Entry 5W66 (electron microscopy, 3.90 A resolution); this record covers chains A and T of the 20 polymer chains in the assembly.

[Chain A]
Molecule: DNA-directed RNA polymerase I subunit RPA190
Source organism: Saccharomyces cerevisiae (strain ATCC 204508 / S288c)
Notes: EC 2.7.7.6
UniProt: P10964 (RPA1_YEAST); residues 1-1664 here = UniProt positions 1-1664
Chain sequence (1664 residues; row label = number of the first residue in the row):
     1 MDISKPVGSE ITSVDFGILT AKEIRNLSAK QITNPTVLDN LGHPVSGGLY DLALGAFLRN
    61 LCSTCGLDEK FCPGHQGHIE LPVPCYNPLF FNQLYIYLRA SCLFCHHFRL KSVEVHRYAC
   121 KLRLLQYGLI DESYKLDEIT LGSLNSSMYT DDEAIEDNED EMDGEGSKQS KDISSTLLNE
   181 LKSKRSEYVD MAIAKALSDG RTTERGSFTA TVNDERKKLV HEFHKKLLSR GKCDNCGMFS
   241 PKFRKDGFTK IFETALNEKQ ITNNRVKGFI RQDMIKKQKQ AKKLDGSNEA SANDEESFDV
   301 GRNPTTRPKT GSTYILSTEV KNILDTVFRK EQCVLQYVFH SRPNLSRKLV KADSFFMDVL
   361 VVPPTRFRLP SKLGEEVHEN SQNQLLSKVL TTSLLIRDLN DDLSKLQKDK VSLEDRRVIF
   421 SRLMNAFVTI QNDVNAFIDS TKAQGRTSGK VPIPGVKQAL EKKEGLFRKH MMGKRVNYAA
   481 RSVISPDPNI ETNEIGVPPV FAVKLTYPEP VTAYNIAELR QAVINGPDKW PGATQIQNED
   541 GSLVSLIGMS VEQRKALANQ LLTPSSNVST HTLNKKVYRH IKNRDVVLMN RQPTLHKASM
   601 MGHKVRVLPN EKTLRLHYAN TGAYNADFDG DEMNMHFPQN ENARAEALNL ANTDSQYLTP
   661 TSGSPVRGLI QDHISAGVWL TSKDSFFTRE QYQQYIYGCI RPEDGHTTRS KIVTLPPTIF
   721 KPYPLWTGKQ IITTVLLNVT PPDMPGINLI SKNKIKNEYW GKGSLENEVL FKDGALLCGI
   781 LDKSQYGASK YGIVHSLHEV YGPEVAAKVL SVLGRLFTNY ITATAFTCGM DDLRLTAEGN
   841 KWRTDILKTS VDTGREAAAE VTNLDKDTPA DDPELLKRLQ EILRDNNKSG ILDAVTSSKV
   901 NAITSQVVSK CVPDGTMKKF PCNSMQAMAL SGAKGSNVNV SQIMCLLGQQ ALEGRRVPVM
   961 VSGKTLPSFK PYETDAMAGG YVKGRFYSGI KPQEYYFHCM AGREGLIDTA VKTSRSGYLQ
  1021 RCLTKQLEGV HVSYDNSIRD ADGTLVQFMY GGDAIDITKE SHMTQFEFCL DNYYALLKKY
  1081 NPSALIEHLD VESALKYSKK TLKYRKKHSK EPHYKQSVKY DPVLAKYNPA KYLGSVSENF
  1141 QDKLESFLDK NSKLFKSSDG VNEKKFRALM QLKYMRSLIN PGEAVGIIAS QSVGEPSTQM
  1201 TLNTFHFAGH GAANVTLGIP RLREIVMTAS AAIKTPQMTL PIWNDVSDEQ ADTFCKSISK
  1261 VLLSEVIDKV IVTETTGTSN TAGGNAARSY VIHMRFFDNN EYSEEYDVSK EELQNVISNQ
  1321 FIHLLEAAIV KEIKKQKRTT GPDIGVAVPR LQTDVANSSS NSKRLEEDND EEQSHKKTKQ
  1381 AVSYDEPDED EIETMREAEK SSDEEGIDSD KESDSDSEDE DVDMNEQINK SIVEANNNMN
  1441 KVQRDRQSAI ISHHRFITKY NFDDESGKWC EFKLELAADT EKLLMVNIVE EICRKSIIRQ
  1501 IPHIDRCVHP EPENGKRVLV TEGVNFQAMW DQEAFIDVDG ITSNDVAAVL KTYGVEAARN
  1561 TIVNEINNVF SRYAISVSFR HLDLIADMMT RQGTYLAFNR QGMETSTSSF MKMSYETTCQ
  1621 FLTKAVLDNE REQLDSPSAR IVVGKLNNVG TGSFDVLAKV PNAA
Disordered / not traced: 142-171, 269-311, 445-449, 1110-1111, 1201-1213, 1277-1285, 1338-1437, 1664
Curated features (UniProtKB/Swiss-Prot):
  - region: Pro992 to Glu1004 (Bridging helix)
  - binding site (Zn(2+)): Cys62, Cys65, Cys72, His75, Cys102, Cys105, Cys233, Cys236
  - binding site (Mg(2+)): Asp627, Asp629, Asp631
  - modified residue (Phosphoserine): Ser889, Ser1636
Covalent attachments: covalent link Tyr118-Phe223, Gly465-Phe467; covalent link Ser404-Gln407; covalent link Lys410-Leu413; covalent link Val908-Val912
Bound ions: Zn2+ site 1: Cys62, Cys65, His75; Zn2+ site 2: Cys102, Cys233, Cys236

[Chain T]
Molecule: template strand DNA
Sequence (54 nucleotides; each row starts with the number of its first residue):
     1 TGTCTTCAAC TGCTTTCGCA TGAAGTACCT CCCAACTACT TTTCCTCACA CTTG

[Interface between chain A and chain T]
Contacting residue pairs - 17 pairs, chain A then chain T:
  Glu376(A) - DA24(T)  base contact
  His378(A) - DA24(T)  hydrogen bond to the base
  Arg468(A) - DT16(T)  salt bridge to the phosphate
  Arg475(A) - DG18(T)  salt bridge to the phosphate
  Gln592(A) - DT16(T)  base contact
  Gln592(A) - DC17(T)  sugar contact
  Thr1013(A) - DT15(T)  base contact
  Ser1014(A) - DT15(T)  hydrogen bond to the base
  Arg1015(A) - DT15(T)  phosphate contact
  Tyr1018(A) - DT14(T)  phosphate contact
  Arg1021(A) - DT14(T)  salt bridge to the phosphate
  Arg1600(A) - DG12(T)  sugar contact
  Glu1616(A) - DC13(T)  phosphate contact
  Glu1616(A) - DT14(T)  phosphate contact
  Thr1617(A) - DG12(T)  sugar contact
  Thr1617(A) - DC13(T)  phosphate contact
  Gln1620(A) - DG12(T)  hydrogen bond to the phosphate
Also at the interface, not in a pair above, chain A (19 interface residues in all): Lys457, Lys462, Arg481, Pro593, Met1227
Also at the interface, not in a pair above, chain T (9 interface residues in all): DT11

[In short]
The interface between chain A and chain T involves 19 residues on one side and 9 on the other, with 3 hydrogen
bonds and 3 salt bridges. Polar pairs include His378(A)-DA24(T), Ser1014(A)-DT15(T) and Gln1620(A)-DG12(T).
Chain A is DNA-directed RNA polymerase I subunit RPA190 (Saccharomyces cerevisiae (strain ATCC 204508 /
S288c)) and chain T is template strand DNA; the structure, RNA polymerase I Initial Transcribing Complex State
3, was determined by electron microscopy, deposited together with 5W65, 5W5Y and 5W64.
